3WPH - chains A and B; structure by X-ray diffraction, 2.33 A resolution.

[Chain A]
Molecule: Toll-like receptor 9
Organism: Mus musculus
Notes: fragment: Extracellular domain
Reference sequence: Q9EQU3 (TLR9_MOUSE); numbering as in UniProt (aligned over 26-818)
Amino-acid sequence (803 residues; each row starts with the number of its first residue):
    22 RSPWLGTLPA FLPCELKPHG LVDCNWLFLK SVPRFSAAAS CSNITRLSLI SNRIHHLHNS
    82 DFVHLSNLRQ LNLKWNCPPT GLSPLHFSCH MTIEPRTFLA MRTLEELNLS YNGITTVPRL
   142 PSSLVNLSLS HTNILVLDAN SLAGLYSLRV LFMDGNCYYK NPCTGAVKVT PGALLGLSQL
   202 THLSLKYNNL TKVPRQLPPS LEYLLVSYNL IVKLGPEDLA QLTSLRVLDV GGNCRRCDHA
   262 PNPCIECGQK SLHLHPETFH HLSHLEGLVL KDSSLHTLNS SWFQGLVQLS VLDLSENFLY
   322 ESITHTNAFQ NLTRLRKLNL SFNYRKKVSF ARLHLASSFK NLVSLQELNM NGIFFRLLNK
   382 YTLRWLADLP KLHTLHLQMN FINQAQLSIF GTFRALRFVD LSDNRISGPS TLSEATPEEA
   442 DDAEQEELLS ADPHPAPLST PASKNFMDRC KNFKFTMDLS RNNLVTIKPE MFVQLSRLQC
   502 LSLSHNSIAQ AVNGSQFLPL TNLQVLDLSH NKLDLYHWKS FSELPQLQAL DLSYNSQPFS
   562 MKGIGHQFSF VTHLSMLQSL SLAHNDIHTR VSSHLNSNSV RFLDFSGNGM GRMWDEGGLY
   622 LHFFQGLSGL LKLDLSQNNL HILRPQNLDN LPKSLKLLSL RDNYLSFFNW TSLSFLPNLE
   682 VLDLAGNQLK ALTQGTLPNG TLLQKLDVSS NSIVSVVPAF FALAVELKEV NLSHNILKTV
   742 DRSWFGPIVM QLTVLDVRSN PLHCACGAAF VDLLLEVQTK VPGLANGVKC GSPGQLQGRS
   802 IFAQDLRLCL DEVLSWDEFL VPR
Unresolved in the structure: 22-27, 39-40, 57-59, 103-108, 346-351, 433-467, 558-563, 811-824
Differences from the reference sequence: expression tag (22-25, 819-824); engineered mutation Gln-200 (Asn in Q9EQU3), Gln-242 (Asn in Q9EQU3), Gln-309 (Asn in Q9EQU3), Gln-495 (Asn in Q9EQU3), Gln-568 (Asn in Q9EQU3), Gln-695 (Asn in Q9EQU3), Gln-752 (Asn in Q9EQU3)
Disulfide bonds: Cys-35/Cys-45, Cys-98/Cys-110, Cys-178/Cys-184, Cys-255/Cys-268, Cys-258/Cys-265, Cys-471/Cys-501, Cys-765/Cys-791, Cys-767/Cys-810
Covalently attached groups: N-acetylglucosamine (NAG) linked to Asn-332, Asn-732

[Chain B]
Molecule: 12-nt DNA strand
Sequence (12 nucleotides; each row starts with the number of its first residue):
     1 CCTGGATGGG AA

[Interface between chain A and chain B]
Contacting residue pairs (49):
  Lys-95(A) / DG9(B)  salt bridge to the phosphate
  Asn-129(A) / DA11(B)  base contact
  Tyr-132(A) / DG8(B)  sugar contact
  Tyr-132(A) / DG9(B)  hydrogen bond to the phosphate
  Asn-147(A) / DA11(B)  base contact
  Asn-147(A) / DA12(B)  phosphate contact
  Leu-148(A) / DA11(B)  base contact
  Ser-149(A) / DA11(B)  base contact
  Ser-151(A) / DG10(B)  hydrogen bond to the base
  His-152(A) / DG9(B)  salt bridge to the phosphate
  Arg-170(A) / DA12(B)  salt bridge to the phosphate
  Val-171(A) / DA11(B)  base contact
  Val-171(A) / DA12(B)  sugar contact
  Phe-173(A) / DG10(B)  stacking on the base
  Phe-173(A) / DA11(B)  base contact
  Asp-175(A) / DG10(B)  hydrogen bond to the base
  Tyr-179(A) / DG8(B)  hydrogen bond to the phosphate
  Tyr-180(A) / DT7(B)  hydrogen bond to the phosphate
  Lys-181(A) / DT7(B)  phosphate contact
  Lys-181(A) / DG8(B)  salt bridge to the phosphate
  Thr-202(A) / DA12(B)  sugar contact
  His-203(A) / DA12(B)  sugar contact
  Ser-205(A) / DG10(B)  hydrogen bond to the base
  Lys-207(A) / DG8(B)  hydrogen bond to the base
  Lys-207(A) / DG9(B)  hydrogen bond to the base
  Lys-207(A) / DG10(B)  base contact
  Tyr-208(A) / DT7(B)  base contact
  Leu-226(A) / DC1(B)  base contact
  Leu-226(A) / DG9(B)  base contact
  Leu-226(A) / DG10(B)  base contact
  Tyr-229(A) / DT7(B)  base contact
  Val-248(A) / DC1(B)  sugar contact
  Asp-250(A) / DC1(B)  hydrogen bond to the base
  Arg-256(A) / DT7(B)  salt bridge to the phosphate
  Pro-262(A) / DA6(B)  phosphate contact
  Asn-263(A) / DA6(B)  phosphate contact
  Asn-263(A) / DT7(B)  phosphate contact
  Gly-288(A) / DC1(B)  sugar contact
  Val-290(A) / DC1(B)  phosphate contact
  Lys-292(A) / DT3(B)  hydrogen bond to the base
  Lys-292(A) / DT7(B)  hydrogen bond to the base
  Val-312(A) / DC2(B)  phosphate contact
  Ser-316(A) / DG5(B)  hydrogen bond to the base
  Glu-317(A) / DG5(B)  hydrogen bond to the base
  Lys-338(A) / DC2(B)  salt bridge to the phosphate
  Asn-340(A) / DG4(B)  hydrogen bond to the base
  Asn-340(A) / DG5(B)  hydrogen bond to the base
  Ser-342(A) / DG5(B)  hydrogen bond to the base
  Phe-343(A) / DG5(B)  base contact
Also at the interface, not in a pair above, chain A (42 interface residues in all): Val-146, Glu-223, Tyr-224, His-260, Asp-314

[Overview]
42 residues of chain A and 12 residues of chain B are in contact; the contacts include 16 hydrogen bonds, 6
salt bridges and 1 aromatic stacking contact. Among the polar pairs are Ser-151(A)/DG10(B), Asp-175(A)/DG10(B)
and Ser-205(A)/DG10(B). Covalently linked N-acetylglucosamine: at Asn-332(A) and Asn-732(A).
Chain A is Toll-like receptor 9 (Mus musculus) and chain B is a 12-nt DNA strand; the structure, Crystal
structure of mouse TLR9 in complex with inhibitory DNA4084 (form 2), was determined by X-ray diffraction
together with 3WPC, 3WPD, 3WPE and 3WPI from the same study.
